7OOT - chains A and E of the 4 polymer chains in the assembly; structure by X-ray diffraction, 2.25 A resolution.

Chain A:
Protein: Interferon regulatory factor 4
Source organism: Homo sapiens
UniProtKB: Q15306 (IRF4_HUMAN); residues 20-139 here = UniProt positions 20-139
Chain sequence (141 residues; numbered -1 to 139; the number before each row is that of its first residue; numbers below 1 keep their minus sign (Met-1 is residue -1)):
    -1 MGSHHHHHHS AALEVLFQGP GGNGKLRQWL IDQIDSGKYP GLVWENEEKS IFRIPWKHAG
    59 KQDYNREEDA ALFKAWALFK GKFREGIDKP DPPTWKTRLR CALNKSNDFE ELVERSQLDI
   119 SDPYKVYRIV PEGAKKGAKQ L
Disordered / not traced: -1 to 21, 133-139
Sequence notes: initiating methionine (-1); expression tag (0-19)
Curated features (UniProtKB/Swiss-Prot):
  - DNA-binding region: Asn21 to Pro129 (IRF tryptophan pentad repeat)
  - natural variant: Thr95 (T95R: In IMD131), Arg98 (R98W: In IMD131)
  - mutagenesis: Arg98 to Cys99 (Loss of DNA-binding transcription activator activity)

Chain E:
Molecule: 20-nt DNA strand
Sequence (20 nucleotides; each row starts with the number of its first residue):
     1 AGCTTTCTCG GTTTCAGTTG

Interface between chain A and chain E:
Pairs across the interface (20; chain A residue first):
  Gly22(A) - DT4(E)  phosphate contact
  Gly22(A) - DT5(E)  phosphate contact
  Lys23(A) - DT5(E)  hydrogen bond to the phosphate
  Leu24(A) - DT5(E)  hydrogen bond to the phosphate
  His56(A) - DT14(E)  sugar contact
  Gly58(A) - DC15(E)  phosphate contact
  Gly58(A) - DA16(E)  phosphate contact
  Lys59(A) - DC15(E)  phosphate contact
  Lys59(A) - DA16(E)  phosphate contact
  Gln60(A) - DA16(E)  hydrogen bond to the phosphate
  Trp74(A) - DT6(E)  hydrogen bond to the phosphate
  Lys78(A) - DT5(E)  hydrogen bond to the phosphate
  Lys78(A) - DT6(E)  salt bridge to the phosphate
  Lys80(A) - DT6(E)  hydrogen bond to the phosphate
  Lys80(A) - DC7(E)  salt bridge to the phosphate
  Arg96(A) - DT6(E)  sugar contact
  Arg96(A) - DC7(E)  salt bridge to the phosphate
  Lys103(A) - DT5(E)  base contact
  Lys103(A) - DT6(E)  base contact
  Asn105(A) - DT4(E)  hydrogen bond to the phosphate
Also at the interface, not in a pair above, chain A (16 interface residues in all): Cys99, Ala100, Ser104

Overview:
16 residues of chain A and 7 residues of chain E are in contact; the contacts include 7 hydrogen bonds and 3
salt bridges. Polar contacts include Lys23(A)-DT5(E), Leu24(A)-DT5(E) and Gln60(A)-DA16(E). UniProt lists a
DNA-binding region and 2 mutagenesis sites on chain A.
Chain A is Interferon regulatory factor 4 (Homo sapiens) and chain E is a 20-nt DNA strand; the structure,
X-ray Structure of Interferon Regulatory Factor 4 DNA binding domain bound to an interferon-stimulated
response element, was determined by X-ray diffraction.
